PDB entry 3FUV | X-ray diffraction, 1.95 A resolution | chain A

== Chain A ==
Molecule: Dimethyladenosine transferase
Organism: Thermus thermophilus
Notes: EC 2.1.1.-
Reference sequence: Q5SM60 (KSGA_THET8); residue numbers follow UniProt; this construct covers 1-271
Sequence (271 residues; row label = number of the first residue in the row):
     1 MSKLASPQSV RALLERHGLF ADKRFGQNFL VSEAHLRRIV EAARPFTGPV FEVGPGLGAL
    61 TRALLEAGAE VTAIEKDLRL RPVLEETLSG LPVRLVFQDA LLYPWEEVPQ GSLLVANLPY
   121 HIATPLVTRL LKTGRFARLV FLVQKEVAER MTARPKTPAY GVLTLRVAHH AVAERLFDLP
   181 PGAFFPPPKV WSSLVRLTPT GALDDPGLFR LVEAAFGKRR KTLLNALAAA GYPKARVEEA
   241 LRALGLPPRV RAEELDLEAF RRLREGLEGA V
Disordered / not traced: 1-5, 20-25
Swiss-Prot annotation at these positions:
  - binding site (S-adenosyl-L-methionine): Asn28, Leu30, Gly54, Glu75, Asp99, Asn117
From the paper describing this entry:
  - conformationally variable residues (order/disorder transition, side-chain flip): Phe20 to Gln27, Tyr120
  - catalytic residues: Leu118, Tyr120 (proposed by the authors, not directly observed)

== Summary ==
Curated annotation (UniProt) lists 6 S-adenosyl-L-methionine-binding residues. The paper reports catalytic
residues Leu118 and Tyr120; conformational variability at Phe20 and Tyr120.
Chain A is Dimethyladenosine transferase (Thermus thermophilus); the structure, Apo-form of T. thermophilus
16S rRNA A1518 and A1519 methyltransferase (KsgA) in space group P43212, was determined by X-ray diffraction,
deposited together with 3FUT, 3FUU, 3FUW and 3FUX.
